7EYB - chains A and H of the 20 polymer chains in the assembly; structure by electron microscopy, 3.70 A resolution.

# Chain A (and H)
Molecule: Internal virion protein gp15
Organism: Escherichia phage T7
Notes: chain H of this document is another copy of the same molecule, construct and numbering; everything in this record applies to it too
UniProt: P03725 (GP15_BPT7); residue numbers follow UniProt; this construct covers 1-747
Amino-acid sequence (747 residues; numbered 1 to 747; the number before each row is that of its first residue):
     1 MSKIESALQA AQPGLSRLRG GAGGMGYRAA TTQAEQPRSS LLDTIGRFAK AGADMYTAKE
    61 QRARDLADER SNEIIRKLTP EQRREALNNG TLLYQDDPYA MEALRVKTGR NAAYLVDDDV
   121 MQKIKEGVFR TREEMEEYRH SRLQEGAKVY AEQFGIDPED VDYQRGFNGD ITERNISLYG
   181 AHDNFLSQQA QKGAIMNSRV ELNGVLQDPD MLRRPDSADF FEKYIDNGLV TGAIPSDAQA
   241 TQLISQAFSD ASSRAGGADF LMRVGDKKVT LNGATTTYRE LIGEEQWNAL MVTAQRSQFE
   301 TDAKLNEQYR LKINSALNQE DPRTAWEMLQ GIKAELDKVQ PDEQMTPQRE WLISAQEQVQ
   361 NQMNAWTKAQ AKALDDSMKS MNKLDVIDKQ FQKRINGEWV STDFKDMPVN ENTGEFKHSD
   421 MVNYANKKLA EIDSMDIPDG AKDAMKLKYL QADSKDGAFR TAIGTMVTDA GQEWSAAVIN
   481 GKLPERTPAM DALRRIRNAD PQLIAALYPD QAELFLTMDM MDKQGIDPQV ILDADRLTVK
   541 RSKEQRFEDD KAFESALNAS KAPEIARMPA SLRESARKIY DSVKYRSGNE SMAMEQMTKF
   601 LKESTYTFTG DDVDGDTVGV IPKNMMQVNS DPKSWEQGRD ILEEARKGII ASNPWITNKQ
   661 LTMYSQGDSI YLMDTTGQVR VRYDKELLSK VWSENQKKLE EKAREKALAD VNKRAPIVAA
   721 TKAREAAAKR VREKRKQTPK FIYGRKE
Unresolved in the structure: 1-64, 712-747

# Interface between chain A and chain H
Residue-residue contacts (118):
  R83(A) - T231(H)
  R84(A) - L229(H)
  R84(A) - A233(H)  hydrogen bond (side chain-backbone)
  R84(A) - I234(H)  hydrogen bond (side chain-backbone)
  R84(A) - S236(H)
  R84(A) - D237(H)
  N88(A) - D237(H)
  L93(A) - D183(H)
  L93(A) - S187(H)  hydrogen bond (backbone-side chain)
  Y94(A) - A190(H)  hydrophobic
  Y94(A) - Q191(H)
  Y94(A) - A194(H)
  Y94(A) - G232(H)
  Y94(A) - P235(H)  hydrophobic
  Q95(A) - D183(H)
  Q95(A) - L186(H)
  Y99(A) - T231(H)
  A100(A) - T231(H)
  L104(A) - A190(H)
  L104(A) - G193(H)
  L104(A) - A194(H)  hydrophobic
  L104(A) - N197(H)  hydrogen bond (backbone-side chain)
  K107(A) - N197(H)
  K107(A) - E201(H)
  K107(A) - Y224(H)  hydrogen bond
  T108(A) - N197(H)  hydrogen bond
  R110(A) - E201(H)
  N111(A) - V200(H)
  I156(A) - R130(H)
  A238(A) - A334(H)  hydrophobic
  T241(A) - Q330(H)
  Q242(A) - E327(H)
  S245(A) - W326(H)
  S245(A) - E327(H)
  Q246(A) - E327(H)  hydrogen bond (backbone-side chain)
  S249(A) - R323(H)  hydrogen bond
  E285(A) - Q360(H)
  E285(A) - M363(H)
  E285(A) - N364(H)  hydrogen bond
  E285(A) - T367(H)
  Q286(A) - W326(H)
  Q286(A) - M363(H)
  N288(A) - T367(H)
  A289(A) - W366(H)  hydrophobic
  A289(A) - T367(H)  hydrogen bond (backbone-side chain)
  L290(A) - R323(H)
  T293(A) - W366(H)
  T293(A) - Q370(H)
  R296(A) - Q370(H)  hydrogen bond
  R296(A) - A373(H)
  R296(A) - L374(H)
  R296(A) - S377(H)
  F299(A) - L374(H)  hydrophobic
  F299(A) - S377(H)
  F299(A) - M378(H)  hydrophobic
  E300(A) - S377(H)  hydrogen bond
  E307(A) - K427(H)  salt bridge
  R310(A) - D385(H)  salt bridge
  L311(A) - E431(H)
  L311(A) - S434(H)
  L311(A) - M435(H)  hydrophobic
  N314(A) - M435(H)
  S315(A) - M435(H)
  S315(A) - D436(H)
  N318(A) - M435(H)
  N318(A) - I437(H)
  N318(A) - M445(H)  hydrogen bond
  Q319(A) - I437(H)
  T367(A) - R704(H)
  K368(A) - E700(H)
  K368(A) - E701(H)  salt bridge
  A369(A) - E700(H)  hydrogen bond (backbone-side chain)
  A371(A) - A703(H)
  A371(A) - R704(H)
  A371(A) - A707(H)  hydrophobic
  K372(A) - Q696(H)
  K372(A) - L699(H)
  K372(A) - E700(H)
  K372(A) - A703(H)
  F404(A) - K647(H)
  E415(A) - E644(H)
  K417(A) - D640(H)
  H418(A) - Y606(H)  hydrogen bond
  H418(A) - R639(H)
  H418(A) - D640(H)  hydrogen bond (backbone-side chain)
  S419(A) - E636(H)  hydrogen bond
  S419(A) - D640(H)  hydrogen bond (backbone-side chain)
  V422(A) - R639(H)
  S454(A) - V613(H)
  D456(A) - T609(H)  hydrogen bond (backbone-side chain)
  T465(A) - K599(H)
  T468(A) - K599(H)  hydrogen bond
  T468(A) - K602(H)
  G471(A) - E595(H)
  Q472(A) - K599(H)
  W474(A) - M592(H)  hydrophobic
  S475(A) - M592(H)
  S475(A) - Q596(H)
  A476(A) - Q524(H)
  A476(A) - I526(H)
  I479(A) - M520(H)  hydrophobic
  I479(A) - V530(H)
  I479(A) - S587(H)
  N480(A) - D527(H)
  N480(A) - V530(H)
  E513(A) - S591(H)  hydrogen bond
  D535(A) - N589(H)
  D535(A) - M592(H)
  T538(A) - G588(H)  hydrogen bond (side chain-backbone)
  T538(A) - N589(H)  hydrogen bond
  V539(A) - G588(H)
  K540(A) - D549(H)
  K540(A) - Y585(H)
  K540(A) - G588(H)
  R541(A) - E590(H)  salt bridge
  K543(A) - E548(H)
  K543(A) - K551(H)
  R546(A) - S555(H)
Other interface residues (no listed pair), chain A (84 interface residues in all): L87, D97, A103, Q153, F154, L281, I282, G283, V292, L374, D375, D403, K455, V478, D510, R536, S542, Y585
Other interface residues (no listed pair), chain H (96 interface residues in all): Q189, M196, G228, A240, A371, A441, G525, Q545, A552, A556, A562, V583, K584, D611, D612, G615, N695, L708

# Summary
84 residues of chain A face 96 of chain H across their interface; the contacts include 23 hydrogen bonds and 4
salt bridges. Polar contacts include E307(A)-K427(H), R310(A)-D385(H) and K368(A)-E701(H).
Both chains are Internal virion protein gp15 (Escherichia phage T7). Entry 7EYB (core proteins) was determined
by electron microscopy, deposited together with 7EY6, 7EY7, 7EY8 and 7EY9.
